Entry 6UYE (electron microscopy, 3.96 A resolution); this record covers chains A and J of the 12 polymer chains in the assembly.

[Chain A]
Molecule: SGP
From: Ebola virus
Reference sequence: A0A1C4HDL5 (A0A1C4HDL5_9MONO); numbering as in UniProt (aligned over 32-292)
Sequence (261 residues; numbered 32 to 292; the number before each row is that of its first residue):
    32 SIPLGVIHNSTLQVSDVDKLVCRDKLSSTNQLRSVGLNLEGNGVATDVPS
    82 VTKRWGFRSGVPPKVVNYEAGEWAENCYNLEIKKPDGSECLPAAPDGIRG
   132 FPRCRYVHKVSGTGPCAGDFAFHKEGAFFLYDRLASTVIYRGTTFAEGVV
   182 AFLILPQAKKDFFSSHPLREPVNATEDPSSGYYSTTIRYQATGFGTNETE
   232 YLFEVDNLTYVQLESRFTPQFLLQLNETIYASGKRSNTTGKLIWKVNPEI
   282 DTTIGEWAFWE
Unresolved in the structure: 188-214, 286-288
Disulfides: Cys108-Cys135, Cys121-Cys147
Covalently attached groups: N-acetylglucosamine (NAG) linked to Asn228, Asn238, Asn257, Asn268

[Chain J]
Molecule: Antibody rEBOV-548 Fab, light chain
From: Homo sapiens
Notes: antibody fragment or engineered binder
Sequence (108 residues; each row starts with the number of its first residue):
     2 IQMTQSPSSVSASVGDRVTITCRASQDISNWLAWYQQKPGKAPELLIYTA
    52 SILQSGVSSRFSGSGSGTDFTLTISSLQPEDSATYYCQQGKSFPYTFGQG
   102 TKLEIKRT
Disulfides: Cys23-Cys88

[Interface between chain A and chain J]
Residue-residue contacts - 7 pairs, chain A then chain J:
  Pro116(A) with Gln27(J), hydrogen bond (backbone-side chain)
  Asp117(A) with Gln27(J), hydrogen bond (backbone-side chain)
  Thr269(A) with Ile53(J)
  Thr270(A) with Thr50(J), hydrogen bond; Ile53(J)
  Gly271(A) with Trp32(J)
  Lys272(A) with Trp32(J)
Interface residues without a listed pair, chain A (7 interface residues in all): Gly118
Interface residues without a listed pair, chain J (5 interface residues in all): Tyr49

[Overview]
The interface between chain A and chain J involves 7 residues on one side and 5 on the other; the contacts
include 3 hydrogen bonds. Among the polar pairs are Pro116(A)-Gln27(J), Asp117(A)-Gln27(J) and
Thr270(A)-Thr50(J). Covalently linked N-acetylglucosamine: at Asn228(A), Asn238(A), Asn257(A) and Asn268(A).
Here chain A is SGP (Ebola virus) and chain J is Antibody rEBOV-548 Fab, light chain (Homo sapiens). Entry
6UYE (EBOV GPdMuc Makona bound to rEBOV-548 Fab) was determined by electron microscopy.
